PDB entry 7TTF | X-ray diffraction, 2.10 A resolution | chains C and E of the 5 polymer chains in the assembly

# Chain C
Protein: Tubulin alpha-1B chain
From: Sus scrofa
UniProt: Q2XVP4 (TBA1B_PIG); numbering as in UniProt (aligned over 1-438)
Amino-acid sequence (438 residues; each row starts with the number of its first residue):
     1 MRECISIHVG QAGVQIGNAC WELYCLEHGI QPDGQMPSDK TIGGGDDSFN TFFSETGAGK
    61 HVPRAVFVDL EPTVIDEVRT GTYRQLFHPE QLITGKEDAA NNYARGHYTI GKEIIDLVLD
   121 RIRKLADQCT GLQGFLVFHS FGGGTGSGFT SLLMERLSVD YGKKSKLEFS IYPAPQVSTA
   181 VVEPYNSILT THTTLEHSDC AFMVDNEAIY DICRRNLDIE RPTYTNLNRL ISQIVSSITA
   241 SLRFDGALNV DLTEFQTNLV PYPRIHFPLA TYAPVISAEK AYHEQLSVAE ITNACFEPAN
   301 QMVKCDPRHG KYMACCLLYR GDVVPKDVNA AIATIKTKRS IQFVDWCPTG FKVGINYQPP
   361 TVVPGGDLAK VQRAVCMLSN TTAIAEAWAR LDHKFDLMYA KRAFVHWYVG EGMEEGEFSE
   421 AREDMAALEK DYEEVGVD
Disordered / not traced: 38-45, 282-284
Ligand contacts:
  - GTP (guanosine-5'-triphosphate): G10, Q11, A12, Q15, I16, D69, D98, A99, A100, N101, S140, G142, G143, G144, T145, G146, I171, P173, V177, S178, E183, N206, Y224, L227, N228, I231
  - JV9 (7-methoxy-4-[2-(methylamino)-6,7-dihydro-5H-cyclopenta[d]pyrimidin-4-yl]-3,4-dihydroquinoxalin-2(1H)-one): N101, T179, V181
Curated features (UniProtKB/Swiss-Prot):
  - motif: M1 to C4 (MREC motif)
  - active site: E254
  - binding site (GTP): G10, Q11, A12, Q15, E71, A99, S140, G143, G144, T145, G146, T179, E183, N206, Y224, N228, L252
  - binding site (Mg(2+)): E71
  - modified residue: K40 (N6,N6,N6-trimethyllysine), S48 (Phosphoserine), S232 (Phosphoserine), Y282 (3'-nitrotyrosine), R339 (Omega-N-methylarginine)
  - cross-link (Glycyl lysine isopeptide (Lys-Gly)): K326 (interchain with G-Cter in ubiquitin), K370 (interchain with G-Cter in ubiquitin)

# Chain E
Protein: Stathmin-4
From: Rattus norvegicus
UniProt: P63043 (STMN4_RAT); residues 5-145 here correspond to UniProt positions 49-189 (UniProt number = residue number + 44)
Amino-acid sequence (143 residues; each row starts with the number of its first residue):
     3 MADMEVIELN KATSGQSWEV ILKPPSFDGV PEFNASLPRR RDPSLEEIQK KLEAAEERRK
    63 YQEAELLKHL AEKREHEREV IQKAIEENNN FIKMAKEKLA QKMESNKENR EAHLAAMLER
   123 LQEKDKHAEE VRKNKELKEE ASR
Disordered / not traced: 3-6, 34-44, 141-145
Construct notes: initiating methionine (3); expression tag (4); engineered mutation A14 (Cys58 in P63043), W20 (Phe64 in P63043)
Curated features (UniProtKB/Swiss-Prot):
  - modified residue: S46 (Phosphoserine)

# Interface between chain C and chain E
Contacting residue pairs (33; chain C residue first):
  H107(C) with K104(E); M105(E)
  Y108(C) with K104(E); M105(E), hydrophobic; N108(E)
  T109(C) with R112(E), hydrogen bond
  L152(C) with M105(E), hydrophobic
  E155(C) with L101(E); K104(E), salt bridge
  R156(C) with L101(E)
  S158(C) with F93(E); I94(E)
  V159(C) with I94(E); A97(E), hydrophobic; K98(E)
  G162(C) with N90(E); F93(E); I94(E)
  K163(C) with E89(E), salt bridge; N90(E), hydrogen bond (backbone-side chain)
  T193(C) with K104(E)
  E196(C) with F93(E)
  V409(C) with H115(E), hydrogen bond (backbone-side chain)
  G410(C) with R112(E); H115(E)
  E411(C) with N108(E), hydrogen bond (backbone-side chain); R112(E), salt bridge
  G412(C) with N108(E), hydrogen bond (backbone-side chain); N111(E), hydrogen bond (backbone-side chain); R112(E)
  M413(C) with N108(E)
  E414(C) with S107(E), hydrogen bond; N111(E), hydrogen bond
Other interface residues (no listed pair), chain C (22 interface residues in all): Y103, K112, H197, E417
Other interface residues (no listed pair), chain E (15 interface residues in all): K109

# Summary
The interface between chain C and chain E involves 22 residues on one side and 15 on the other; the contacts
include 8 hydrogen bonds and 3 salt bridges. Polar pairs include E155(C)-K104(E), K163(C)-E89(E) and
E411(C)-R112(E). Bound to chain C: GTP and compound JV9.
Here chain C is Tubulin alpha-1B chain (Sus scrofa) and chain E is Stathmin-4 (Rattus norvegicus). Entry 7TTF
(Tubulin-RB3_SLD in complex with compound 12k) was determined by X-ray diffraction together with 7TTD and 7TTE
from the same study.
